1X27 - chains B and C of the 12 polymer chains in the assembly; structure by X-ray diffraction, 2.70 A resolution.

# Chain B (and C)
Protein: Proto-oncogene tyrosine-protein kinase LCK
Organism: Homo sapiens
Notes: EC 2.7.1.112; fragment: SH2-SH3 domain; chain C of this document is another copy of the same molecule, construct and numbering; everything in this record applies to it too
UniProtKB: P06239 (LCK_HUMAN); residues 64-226 here correspond to UniProt positions 63-225 (UniProt number = residue number - 1)
Sequence (167 residues; row label = number of the first residue in the row):
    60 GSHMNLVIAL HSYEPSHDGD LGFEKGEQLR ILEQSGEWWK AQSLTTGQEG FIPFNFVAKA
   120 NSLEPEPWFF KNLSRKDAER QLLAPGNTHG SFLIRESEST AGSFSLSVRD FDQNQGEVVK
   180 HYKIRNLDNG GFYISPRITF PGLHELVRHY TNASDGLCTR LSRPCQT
Disordered / not traced: 60-62
Differences from the reference sequence: cloning artifact (60-63)
Ion coordination: Na+: Glu123, Glu125, Phe128

# Chain B / chain C interface
Residue-residue contacts (35):
  His70(B) - Leu186(C)
  His70(B) - Asp187(C)
  His70(B) - Asn188(C)
  Ser71(B) - Asp187(C)  hydrogen bond
  Tyr72(B) - Tyr192(C)
  Glu73(B) - Arg184(C)  hydrogen bond (backbone-side chain)
  Pro74(B) - Arg184(C)  hydrogen bond (backbone-side chain)
  Ser75(B) - Arg184(C)  hydrogen bond
  Lys84(B) - Asp187(C)
  Glu96(B) - Arg196(C)  salt bridge
  Trp97(B) - Pro195(C)  hydrophobic
  Pro112(B) - Pro195(C)  hydrophobic
  Asn114(B) - Pro195(C)  hydrogen bond (side chain-backbone)
  Asn114(B) - Arg196(C)  hydrogen bond (side chain-backbone)
  Asn114(B) - Thr198(C)
  Phe115(B) - Leu186(C)  hydrophobic
  Phe115(B) - Tyr192(C)  hydrophobic
  Phe115(B) - Pro195(C)
  Arg184(B) - Tyr72(C)
  Arg184(B) - Glu73(C)  salt bridge
  Arg184(B) - Ser75(C)  hydrogen bond
  Leu186(B) - His70(C)
  Leu186(B) - Phe115(C)  hydrophobic
  Asp187(B) - His70(C)
  Asp187(B) - Ser71(C)  hydrogen bond (side chain-backbone)
  Asp187(B) - Lys84(C)
  Asn188(B) - His70(C)  hydrogen bond
  Asn188(B) - Lys84(C)
  Tyr192(B) - Tyr72(C)
  Tyr192(B) - Phe115(C)  hydrophobic
  Pro195(B) - Pro112(C)  hydrophobic
  Pro195(B) - Asn114(C)  hydrogen bond (backbone-side chain)
  Pro195(B) - Phe115(C)  hydrophobic
  Arg196(B) - Glu96(C)
  Arg196(B) - Asn114(C)
Other interface residues (no listed pair), chain B (20 interface residues in all): Thr198
Other interface residues (no listed pair), chain C (20 interface residues in all): Trp97, Ile197

# Overview
The chain B/chain C interface involves 20 residues from each chain, with 10 hydrogen bonds and 2 salt bridges.
Polar contacts include Glu96(B)-Arg196(C), Arg184(B)-Glu73(C) and Ser71(B)-Asp187(C). Glu123(B), Glu125(B) and
Phe128(B) coordinate Na+.
Both chains are Proto-oncogene tyrosine-protein kinase LCK (Homo sapiens). Entry 1X27 (Crystal Structure of
Lck SH2-SH3 with SH2 binding site of p130Cas) was determined by X-ray diffraction.
